PDB entry 6WW6 | X-ray diffraction, 3.80 A resolution | chains A and B of the 6 polymer chains in the assembly

# Chain A (and B)
Name: Response regulator
From: Enterococcus faecalis
Notes: chain B of this document is another copy of the same molecule, construct and numbering; everything in this record applies to it too
Reference sequence: A0A1Q1FU69 (A0A1Q1FU69_ENTFL); residues 1-190 here = UniProt positions 1-190
Amino-acid sequence (192 residues; numbered -1 to 190; the number before each row is that of its first residue; numbers below 1 keep their minus sign (Ser-1 is residue -1)):
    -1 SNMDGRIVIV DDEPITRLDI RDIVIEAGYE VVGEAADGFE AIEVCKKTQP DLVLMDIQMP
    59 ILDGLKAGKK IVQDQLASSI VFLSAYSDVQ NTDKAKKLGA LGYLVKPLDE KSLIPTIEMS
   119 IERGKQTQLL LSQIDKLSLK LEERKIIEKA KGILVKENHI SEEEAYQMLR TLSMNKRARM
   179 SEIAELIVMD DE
Not modelled in the structure: -1, 190 (chain B: fully traced)
Differences from the reference sequence: expression tag (-1 to 0)
Ion coordination: beryllium trifluoride ion near Asp54 (its only coordinating residue here)
What the authors report for this chain:
  - binding site for beryllium trifluoride ion: Asp54
  - post-translational modification sites: Asp54 (citing earlier work)
  - binding site for eutP P2: Lys143, Lys147, Lys149, Glu160, Tyr164, Met172, Asn173, Arg175
  - binding site for eutP P2: Tyr164
  - binding site for eutP P2: Arg142, Arg168, Arg177
  - binding site for eutP P2: Arg168
  - mutagenesis - R142A (8-fold), K143A/K147A (5-fold), E160A, Y164A (55-fold): decreased binding to eutP P2
  - mutagenesis - M172A, N173A/R175A/R177A: abolished binding to eutP P2

# How chain A and chain B interact
Contacting residue pairs (62):
  Met1(A) - Val87(B)  hydrophobic
  Val87(A) - Met1(B)  hydrophobic
  Thr90(A) - Glu116(B)
  Thr90(A) - Met117(B)
  Asp91(A) - Glu116(B)
  Ala93(A) - Met117(B)  hydrophobic
  Lys94(A) - Glu116(B)  salt bridge
  Lys94(A) - Met117(B)
  Lys94(A) - Glu120(B)
  Lys94(A) - Arg121(B)  hydrogen bond (backbone-side chain)
  Gly97(A) - Arg121(B)
  Ala98(A) - Met117(B)  hydrophobic
  Ala98(A) - Arg121(B)  hydrogen bond (backbone-side chain)
  Leu99(A) - Leu99(B)
  Leu99(A) - Arg121(B)
  Gly100(A) - Met117(B)
  Tyr101(A) - Pro113(B)  hydrophobic
  Tyr101(A) - Thr114(B)  hydrogen bond (backbone-side chain)
  Tyr101(A) - Met117(B)  hydrophobic
  Leu102(A) - Ser110(B)
  Val103(A) - Lys109(B)
  Val103(A) - Ser110(B)
  Val103(A) - Pro113(B)  hydrophobic
  Lys104(A) - Lys109(B)
  Asp107(A) - Asp107(B)
  Lys109(A) - Val103(B)
  Lys109(A) - Lys104(B)
  Lys109(A) - Pro105(B)  hydrogen bond (side chain-backbone)
  Ser110(A) - Tyr101(B)
  Ser110(A) - Leu102(B)
  Ser110(A) - Val103(B)  hydrogen bond (side chain-backbone)
  Pro113(A) - Tyr101(B)
  Thr114(A) - Tyr101(B)  hydrogen bond (side chain-backbone)
  Glu116(A) - Lys94(B)  salt bridge
  Met117(A) - Thr90(B)
  Met117(A) - Lys94(B)
  Met117(A) - Ala98(B)  hydrophobic
  Met117(A) - Gly100(B)
  Met117(A) - Tyr101(B)  hydrophobic
  Glu120(A) - Lys94(B)
  Arg121(A) - Lys94(B)  hydrogen bond (side chain-backbone)
  Arg121(A) - Lys95(B)
  Arg121(A) - Gly97(B)
  Arg121(A) - Ala98(B)
  Arg121(A) - Leu99(B)
  Leu128(A) - Ile132(B)  hydrophobic
  Leu129(A) - Leu128(B)  hydrophobic
  Gln131(A) - Ile132(B)
  Ile132(A) - Leu128(B)
  Ile132(A) - Gln131(B)
  Ile132(A) - Ile132(B)  hydrophobic
  Ile132(A) - Leu135(B)
  Ser136(A) - Leu135(B)
  Leu139(A) - Leu139(B)
  Arg142(A) - Arg142(B)
  Arg142(A) - Lys143(B)
  Arg142(A) - Glu146(B)  salt bridge
  Lys143(A) - Arg142(B)
  Glu146(A) - Glu146(B)
  Glu146(A) - Lys149(B)  salt bridge
  Glu146(A) - Glu160(B)
  Gly150(A) - Glu160(B)
Also at the interface, not in a pair above, chain A (39 interface residues in all): Ser85, Lys95, Pro105, Thr125, Leu135, Lys147
Also at the interface, not in a pair above, chain B (41 interface residues in all): Ser-1, Asp91, Ala93, Gln124, Thr125, Leu129, Ser136, Lys138

# In short
39 residues of chain A face 41 of chain B across their interface; the contacts include 7 hydrogen bonds and 4
salt bridges. Among the polar pairs are Lys94(A)-Glu116(B), Arg142(A)-Glu146(B) and Glu146(A)-Lys149(B). From
the paper: a binding site for eutP P2 at Lys143(A), Lys147(A) and Lys149(A) among others; R142A, K143A/K147A
and E160A of chain A, among others, reduce binding to eutP P2; 6 substitutions were tested in all.
Chain A and chain B are both Response regulator (Enterococcus faecalis); the structure, Crystal structure of
EutV bound to RNA, was determined by X-ray diffraction, deposited together with 6WSH.
